Entry 7M80 (X-ray diffraction, 1.98 A resolution); this record covers chains A and P of the 3 polymer chains in the assembly.

== Chain A ==
Name: DNA polymerase eta
From: Homo sapiens
Notes: EC 2.7.7.7
Reference sequence: Q9Y253 (POLH_HUMAN); numbering as in UniProt (aligned over 1-432)
Amino-acid sequence (435 residues; each row starts with the number of its first residue; numbers below 1 keep their minus sign (Gly-2 is residue -2)):
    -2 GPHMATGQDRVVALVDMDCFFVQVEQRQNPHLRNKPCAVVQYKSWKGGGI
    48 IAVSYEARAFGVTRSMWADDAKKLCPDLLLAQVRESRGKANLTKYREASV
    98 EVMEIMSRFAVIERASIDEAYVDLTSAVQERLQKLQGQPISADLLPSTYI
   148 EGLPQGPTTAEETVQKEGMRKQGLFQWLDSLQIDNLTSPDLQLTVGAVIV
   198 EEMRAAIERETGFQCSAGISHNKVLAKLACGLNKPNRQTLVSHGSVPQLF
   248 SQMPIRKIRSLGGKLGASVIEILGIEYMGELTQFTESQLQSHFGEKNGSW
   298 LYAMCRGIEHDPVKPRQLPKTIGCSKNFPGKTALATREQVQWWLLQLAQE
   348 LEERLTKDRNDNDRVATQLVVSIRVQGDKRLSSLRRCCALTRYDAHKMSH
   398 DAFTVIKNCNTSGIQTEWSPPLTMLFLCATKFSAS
Unresolved in the structure: 155-159
Construct notes: expression tag (-2 to 0)
Ion coordination: Mg2+ site 1: Asp13, Asp115, Glu116 (together with 2'-deoxyadenosine 5'-triphosphate) (shared with DA8(P) of chain P); Ca2+: Asp13, Met14, Asp115 (together with 2'-deoxyadenosine 5'-triphosphate); Mg2+ site 2: Asp13, Met14, Asp115 (together with diphosphate) (shared with DA9(P) of chain P)
Ligand contacts:
  - : Asp13, Met14, Asp115, Lys231
  - diphosphate / 2'-deoxyadenosine 5'-triphosphate: Asp13, Met14, Asp15, Cys16, Phe17, Phe18, Ile48, Ala49, Tyr52, Arg55, Arg61, Ile114, Asp115, Glu116, Lys231
UniProt features mapped onto this chain:
  - binding site (Mg(2+)): Asp13, Met14, Asp115, Glu116
  - binding site (Mn(2+)): Asp13, Met14, Asp115, Glu116
  - binding site (a 2'-deoxyribonucleoside 5'-triphosphate): Arg61
  - natural variant: Val37 (deletion: In XPV), Leu75 (deletion: In XPV), Arg93 (R93P: In XPV), Arg111 (R111H: In XPV), Thr122 (T122P: In XPV), Gly153 (G153D: In a breast cancer sample), Thr191 (T191P: In XPV), Gly263 (G263V: In XPV), Val266 (V266D: In XPV), Gly295 (G295R: In XPV), Arg361 (R361S: In XPV)
  - mutagenesis: Tyr52 (Y52A/F: Reduces DNA polymerase activity; Y52E: Reduces DNA polymerase activity. Increases fidelity of replication and reduces translesion bypass), Arg61 (R61A: Reduces enzymatic activity by two-thirds), Ser62 (S62G: Increased DNA polymerase activity and translesion bypass compared to wild-type), Ala68 (A68S/V: Severe reduction in thymine dimer translesion bypass), Asn324 to Pro326 (Reduces binding to chromatin and to monoubiquitinated PCNA. Abolishes binding to monoubiquitinated PCNA; when associated with 705-E--H-713 Del)

== Chain P ==
Molecule: 9-nt DNA strand
Sequence (9 nucleotides; each row starts with the number of its first residue):
     1 AGCGTCAAA
Ion coordination: Mg2+ site 1: DA8 (together with 2'-deoxyadenosine 5'-triphosphate) (shared with Asp13(A), Asp115(A), Glu116(A) of chain A); Mg2+ site 2: DA9 (together with diphosphate) (shared with Asp13(A), Met14(A), Asp115(A) of chain A)

== How chain A and chain P interact ==
Residue-residue contacts (30):
  Asp13(A) with DA9(P), phosphate contact
  Phe17(A) with DA9(P), hydrogen bond to the phosphate
  Phe18(A) with DA9(P), hydrogen bond to the phosphate
  Ile48(A) with DA9(P), sugar contact
  Ala49(A) with DA9(P), phosphate contact
  Arg61(A) with DA9(P), hydrogen bond to the base
  Ser113(A) with DA8(P), hydrogen bond to the phosphate
  Ile114(A) with DA9(P), sugar contact
  Asp115(A) with DA8(P), phosphate contact; DA9(P), phosphate contact
  Glu116(A) with DA8(P), phosphate contact
  Lys224(A) with DA7(P), phosphate contact; DA8(P), salt bridge to the phosphate
  Ile255(A) with DA7(P), phosphate contact
  Arg256(A) with DA7(P), phosphate contact
  Ser257(A) with DC6(P), phosphate contact; DA7(P), hydrogen bond to the phosphate
  Leu258(A) with DA7(P), phosphate contact
  Gly259(A) with DA7(P), hydrogen bond to the phosphate
  Gly260(A) with DC6(P), phosphate contact; DA7(P), phosphate contact
  Lys261(A) with DT5(P), salt bridge to the phosphate; DC6(P), hydrogen bond to the phosphate
  Leu262(A) with DC6(P), hydrogen bond to the phosphate
  Arg377(A) with DG4(P), salt bridge to the phosphate
  Leu381(A) with DC3(P), phosphate contact
  Arg382(A) with DG2(P), sugar contact; DC3(P), hydrogen bond to the phosphate
  Arg383(A) with DG2(P), phosphate contact
  Cys384(A) with DG2(P), hydrogen bond to the phosphate
Other interface residues (no listed pair), chain A (27 interface residues in all): Cys16, Ser379, Ser380
Other interface residues (no listed pair), chain P (9 interface residues in all): DA1

== In short ==
The interface between chain A and chain P involves 27 residues on one side and 9 on the other, with 10
hydrogen bonds and 3 salt bridges. Among the polar pairs are Arg61(A)-DA9(P), Phe17(A)-DA9(P) and
Phe18(A)-DA9(P).
Chain A is DNA polymerase eta (Homo sapiens) and chain P is a 9-nt DNA strand; the structure, Human DNA Pol
eta with dA-ended primer and dATP: in crystallo reaction for 100 s, was determined by X-ray diffraction (same
publication as 7M7L, 7M7M, 7M7N, 7M7O, 7M7P, 7M7Q and 19 further entries).
